6WLA - chains H1 and L1; structure by X-ray diffraction, 2.60 A resolution.

[Chain H1]
Name: Fab ch128.1 heavy chain
Organism: Homo sapiens
Notes: antibody fragment or engineered binder
Amino-acid sequence (219 residues; row label = number of the first residue in the row):
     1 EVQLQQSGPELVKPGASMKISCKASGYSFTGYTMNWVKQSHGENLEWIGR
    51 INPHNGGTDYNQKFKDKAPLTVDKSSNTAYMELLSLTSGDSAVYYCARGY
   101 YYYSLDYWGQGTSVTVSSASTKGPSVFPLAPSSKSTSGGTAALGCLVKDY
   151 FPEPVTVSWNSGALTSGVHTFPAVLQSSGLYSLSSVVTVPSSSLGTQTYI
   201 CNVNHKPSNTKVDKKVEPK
Disulfide bonds: Cys22-Cys96, Cys145-Cys201

[Chain L1]
Name: Fab ch128.1 light chain
Organism: Homo sapiens
Notes: antibody fragment or engineered binder
Amino-acid sequence (211 residues; row label = number of the first residue in the row):
     1 QIVLTQSPAIMSVSPGEKVTMTCSASSSIRYIHWYQQRPGTSPKRWIYDT
    51 SNLASGVPARFSGSGSGTSYSLTISSMEAEDAATYYCHQRNSYPWTFGGG
   101 TRLEIRRTVAAPSVFIFPPSDEQLKSGTASVVCLLNNFYPREAKVQWKVD
   151 NALQSGNSQESVTEQDSKDSTYSLSSTLTLSKADYEKHKVYACEVTHQGL
   201 SSPVTKSFNRE
Disulfide bonds: Cys23-Cys87, Cys133-Cys193

[Interface between chain H1 and chain L1]
Residue-residue contacts (70; chain H1 residue first):
  Asn35(H1) - Trp95(L1)
  Gln39(H1) - Gln37(L1)  hydrogen bond
  Gln39(H1) - Tyr86(L1)
  Asn44(H1) - Tyr86(L1)  hydrogen bond
  Asn44(H1) - Gly99(L1)
  Leu45(H1) - Tyr86(L1)  hydrophobic
  Leu45(H1) - Phe97(L1)  hydrophobic
  Trp47(H1) - Tyr93(L1)  hydrophobic
  Trp47(H1) - Trp95(L1)
  Trp47(H1) - Phe97(L1)
  Arg50(H1) - Tyr93(L1)  hydrogen bond
  Arg50(H1) - Trp95(L1)
  Asp59(H1) - Tyr93(L1)  hydrogen bond
  Asn61(H1) - Pro94(L1)
  Tyr95(H1) - Gln37(L1)  hydrogen bond
  Tyr95(H1) - Thr41(L1)
  Tyr95(H1) - Ser42(L1)
  Tyr95(H1) - Pro43(L1)
  Tyr101(H1) - Arg90(L1)  hydrogen bond (backbone-side chain)
  Tyr102(H1) - Arg90(L1)  hydrogen bond (backbone-side chain)
  Tyr103(H1) - Arg90(L1)  hydrogen bond (backbone-side chain)
  Ser104(H1) - His33(L1)  hydrogen bond
  Ser104(H1) - Tyr35(L1)
  Ser104(H1) - Arg45(L1)  hydrogen bond
  Ser104(H1) - Tyr48(L1)
  Leu105(H1) - Tyr35(L1)  hydrogen bond (backbone-side chain)
  Leu105(H1) - Arg45(L1)
  Asp106(H1) - Arg45(L1)
  Trp108(H1) - Tyr35(L1)
  Trp108(H1) - Pro43(L1)
  Gly109(H1) - Ser42(L1)  hydrogen bond (backbone-side chain)
  Gln110(H1) - Ser42(L1)  hydrogen bond (backbone-side chain)
  Phe127(H1) - Ser120(L1)
  Phe127(H1) - Gln123(L1)
  Phe127(H1) - Ser126(L1)
  Pro128(H1) - Ser120(L1)
  Pro128(H1) - Glu122(L1)
  Leu129(H1) - Phe117(L1)
  Ala130(H1) - Phe117(L1)
  Lys134(H1) - Phe115(L1)
  Lys134(H1) - Ile116(L1)
  Lys134(H1) - Pro118(L1)
  Lys134(H1) - Phe208(L1)
  Ser135(H1) - Phe115(L1)
  Ser135(H1) - Ile116(L1)
  Ser135(H1) - Phe117(L1)
  Ser137(H1) - Phe115(L1)
  Ala142(H1) - Phe115(L1)  hydrophobic
  Ala142(H1) - Phe117(L1)
  Leu146(H1) - Ser130(L1)
  Lys148(H1) - Ser130(L1)
  His169(H1) - Asn136(L1)  hydrogen bond
  His169(H1) - Asn137(L1)
  His169(H1) - Ser173(L1)
  Phe171(H1) - Leu134(L1)  hydrophobic
  Phe171(H1) - Ser161(L1)
  Phe171(H1) - Thr163(L1)
  Phe171(H1) - Ser173(L1)
  Phe171(H1) - Leu174(L1)
  Phe171(H1) - Ser175(L1)
  Pro172(H1) - Ser161(L1)  hydrogen bond (backbone-side chain)
  Pro172(H1) - Val162(L1)
  Val174(H1) - Gln159(L1)
  Leu175(H1) - Gln159(L1)
  Gln176(H1) - Gln159(L1)
  Ser177(H1) - Gln159(L1)
  Ser184(H1) - Ser175(L1)  hydrogen bond
  Thr188(H1) - Asn136(L1)
  Lys214(H1) - Glu122(L1)  salt bridge
  Lys219(H1) - Asp121(L1)  salt bridge
Interface residues without a listed pair, chain H1 (47 interface residues in all): Val37, Glu46, Tyr100, Gly111, Ser132, Thr136, Leu143, Val186
Interface residues without a listed pair, chain L1 (43 interface residues in all): His88, Val132, Glu160, Asp166, Thr179, Lys206, Ser207

[Summary]
47 residues of chain H1 face 43 of chain L1 across their interface, with 16 hydrogen bonds and 2 salt bridges.
Polar contacts include Lys214(H1)-Glu122(L1), Lys219(H1)-Asp121(L1) and Gln39(H1)-Gln37(L1).
Here chain H1 is Fab ch128.1 heavy chain and chain L1 is Fab ch128.1 light chain, both from Homo sapiens.
Entry 6WLA (Antigen binding fragment of ch128.1) was determined by X-ray diffraction.
